4W7K - chain A; structure by X-ray diffraction, 1.05 A resolution.

Chain A:
Molecule: Dye-decolorizing peroxidase
From: Auricularia auricula-judae
Notes: EC 1.11.1.19
UniProtKB: I2DBY1 (I2DBY1_9HOMO); residues 1-448 here correspond to UniProt positions 62-509 (UniProt number = residue number + 61)
Chain sequence (449 residues; each row starts with the number of its first residue; numbering starts at 0):
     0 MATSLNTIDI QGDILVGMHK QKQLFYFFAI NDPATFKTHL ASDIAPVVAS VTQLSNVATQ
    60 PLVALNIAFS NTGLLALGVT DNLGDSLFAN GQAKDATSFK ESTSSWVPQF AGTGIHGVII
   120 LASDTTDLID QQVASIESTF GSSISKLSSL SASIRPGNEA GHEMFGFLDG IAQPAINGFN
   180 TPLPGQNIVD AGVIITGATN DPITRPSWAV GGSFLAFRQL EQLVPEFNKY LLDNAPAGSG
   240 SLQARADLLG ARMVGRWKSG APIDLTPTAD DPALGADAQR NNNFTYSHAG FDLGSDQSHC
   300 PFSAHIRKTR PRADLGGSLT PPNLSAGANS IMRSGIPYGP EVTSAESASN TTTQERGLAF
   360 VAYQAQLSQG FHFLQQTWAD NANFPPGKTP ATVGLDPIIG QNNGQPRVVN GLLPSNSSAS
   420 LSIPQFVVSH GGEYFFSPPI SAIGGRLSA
Disordered / not traced: 0-2
Differences from the reference sequence: initiating methionine (0); conflict Ile7 (Asp68 in I2DBY1); engineered mutation Ser147 (Tyr208 in I2DBY1)
Bound ions: heme Fe near His304 (its only coordinating residue here)
Residues lining bound ligands: heme (HEM): Glu162, Phe164, Phe166, Leu167, Asp168, Gly169, Ile170, Ala171, Leu219, Gln221, Val253, Arg255, His304, Ile305, Thr308, Arg309, Arg311, Ile330, Arg332, Leu357, Phe359, Phe370, Leu373, Gln374, Ile397, Ile398, Val426
From the paper describing this entry:
  - catalytic residues: Asp168, Arg332 (proposed by the authors, not directly observed)
  - catalytic residues: Trp377
  - mutagenesis - W377S: abolished catalytic activity on RB19
  - mutagenesis - W377S: abolished catalytic activity on DMP
  - mutagenesis - W377S (40-fold): decreased catalytic activity on ABTS
  - mutagenesis - Y337S: unchanged catalytic activity
  - mutagenesis - G169L: decreased catalytic activity
  - mutagenesis - Y285F: unchanged catalytic activity on RB19

In short:
Chain A binds heme. From the paper: catalytic residues Asp168, Arg332 and Trp377; W377S abolishes catalytic
activity on RB19; 4 substitutions were tested in all.
Chain A is Dye-decolorizing peroxidase (Auricularia auricula-judae); the structure, Crystal structure of a
decolorizing peroxidase (dyp) from auricularia auricula-judae. Y147S mutant, was determined by X-ray
diffraction together with 4W7J, 4W7L, 4W7M, 4W7N and 4W7O from the same study.
